PDB entry 5TGO | X-ray diffraction, 2.35 A resolution | chains C and E of the 6 polymer chains in the assembly

Chain C (and E):
Molecule: Hemagglutinin HA1 chain
From: Influenza A virus
Notes: chain E of this document is another copy of the same molecule, construct and numbering; everything in this record applies to it too
UniProt: A0A0J9X252 (A0A0J9X252_9INFA); the construct lacks a stretch of the UniProt sequence and is renumbered around it, so the offset changes along the chain: 7-129 = UniProt 1-123; 130-158 = UniProt 125-153; 159-263 = UniProt 156-260; 265-276 = UniProt 261-272; 1 more segments
Sequence (323 residues; row label = number of the first residue in the row; note: 1 number in that range is skipped by the numbering (no residue carries it; nothing is unmodelled there); a row labelled like 158A-158B holds insertion residues (158A, then the next letters in order)):
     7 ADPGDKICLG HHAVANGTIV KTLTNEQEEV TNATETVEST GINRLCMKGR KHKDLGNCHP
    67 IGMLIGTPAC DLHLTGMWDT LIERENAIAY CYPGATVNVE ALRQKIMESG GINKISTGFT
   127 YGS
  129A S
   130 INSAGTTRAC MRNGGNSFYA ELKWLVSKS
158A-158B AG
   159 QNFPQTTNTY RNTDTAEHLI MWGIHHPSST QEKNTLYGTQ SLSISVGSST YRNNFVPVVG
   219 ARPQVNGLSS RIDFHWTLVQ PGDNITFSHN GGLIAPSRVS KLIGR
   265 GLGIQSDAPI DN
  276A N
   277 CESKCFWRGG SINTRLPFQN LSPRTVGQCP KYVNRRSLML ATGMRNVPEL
Not modelled in the structure: 7-10 (chain E: 7-10, 326)
Differences from the reference sequence: engineered mutation Ala158A (Lys154 in A0A0J9X252), Thr193 (Asp190 in A0A0J9X252), Leu226 (Gln223 in A0A0J9X252), Ser228 (Gly225 in A0A0J9X252)
Cystine bridges: Cys52-Cys277, Cys64-Cys76, Cys97-Cys139, Cys281-Cys305
Covalent attachments: N-acetylglucosamine (NAG) linked to Asn38, Asn242
Reported in the primary citation:
  - mutagenesis - Q226L/G228S, G228S: abolished binding to alpha2-3 sialosides
  - mutagenesis - Q226L/G228S: unchanged binding to human-type alpha2-6 receptors

Interface between chain C and chain E:
Pairs across the interface (17; chain C residue first):
  His184(C) with Arg210(E)
  Val216(C) with Arg210(E); Asn212(E)
  Val217(C) with Ser203(E)
  Gly218(C) with Ser203(E)
  Ala219(C) with Thr244(E); Ser246(E), hydrogen bond (backbone-side chain)
  Arg220(C) with Gly205(E)
  Pro221(C) with Gly205(E); Ser206(E); Ser207(E); Asp241(E); Asn242(E)
  Val223(C) with Ser207(E)
  Arg229(C) with Ser206(E), hydrogen bond (side chain-backbone); Ser207(E)
  Asp231(C) with Arg210(E), salt bridge
Other interface residues (no listed pair), chain C (11 interface residues in all): Gln222

Summary:
Chain C and chain E form an interface of 11 and 10 residues respectively, with 2 hydrogen bonds and 1 salt
bridge. Among the polar pairs are Asp231(C)-Arg210(E), Ala219(C)-Ser246(E) and Arg229(C)-Ser206(E). The paper
reports that Q226L/G228S and G228S of chain C abolish binding to alpha2-3 sialosides; Q226L/G228S of chain C
leave binding to human-type alpha2-6 receptors unchanged.
Chain C and chain E are both Hemagglutinin HA1 chain (Influenza A virus); the structure, Crystal structure of
H10 hemagglutinin mutant (K158aA-D193T-Q226L-G228S) from Jiangxi-Donghu (2013) H10N8 influenza virus, was
determined by X-ray diffraction (same publication as 5TGU, 5TGV, 5TH0, 5TH1, 5THB, 5THC and 5THF).
